8AD0 - chains A and F of the 6 polymer chains in the assembly; structure by X-ray diffraction, 3.11 A resolution.

Chain A:
Protein: Na(+)-translocating NADH-quinone reductase subunit A
Organism: Vibrio cholerae
Notes: EC 7.2.1.1
UniProtKB: A0A655PZA5 (A0A655PZA5_VIBCL); residues 1-446 here correspond to UniProt positions 17-462 (UniProt number = residue number + 16)
Chain sequence (468 residues; numbered -21 to 446; the number before each row is that of its first residue; numbers below 1 keep their minus sign (Met-21 is residue -21)):
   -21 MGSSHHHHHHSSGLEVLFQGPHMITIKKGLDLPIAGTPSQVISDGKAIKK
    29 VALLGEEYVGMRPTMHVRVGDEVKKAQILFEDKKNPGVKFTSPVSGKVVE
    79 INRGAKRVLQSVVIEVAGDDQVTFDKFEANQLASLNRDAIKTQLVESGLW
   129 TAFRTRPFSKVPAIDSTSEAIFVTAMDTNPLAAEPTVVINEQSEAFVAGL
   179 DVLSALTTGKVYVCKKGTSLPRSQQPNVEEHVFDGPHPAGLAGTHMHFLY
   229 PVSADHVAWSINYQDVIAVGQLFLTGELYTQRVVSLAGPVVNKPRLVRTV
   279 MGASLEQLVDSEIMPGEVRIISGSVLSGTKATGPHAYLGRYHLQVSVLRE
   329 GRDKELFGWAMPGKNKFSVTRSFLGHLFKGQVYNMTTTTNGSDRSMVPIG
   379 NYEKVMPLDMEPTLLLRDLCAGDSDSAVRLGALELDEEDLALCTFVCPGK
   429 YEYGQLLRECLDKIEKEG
Disordered / not traced: -21 to 0, 330-372
Differences from the reference sequence: initiating methionine (-21); expression tag (-20 to 0)

Chain F:
Protein: Na(+)-translocating NADH-quinone reductase subunit F
Organism: Vibrio cholerae
Notes: EC 7.2.1.1
UniProtKB: A0A085ST13 (A0A085ST13_VIBCL); numbering as in UniProt (aligned over 1-408)
Chain sequence (408 residues; row label = number of the first residue in the row):
     1 MSTIIFGVVMFTLIILALVLVILFAKSKLVPTGDITISINGDPEKAIVTQ
    51 PGGKLLTALAGAGVFVSSACGGGGSCGQCRVKIKSGGGDILPTELDHISK
   101 GEAREGERLACQVAVKADMDLELPEEIFGVKKWECTVISNDNKATFIKEL
   151 KLAIPDGESVPFRAGGYIQIEAPAHHVKYADFDVPEKYRGDWDKFNLFRY
   201 ESKVDEPIIRAYSMANYPEEFGIIMLNVRIATPPPNNPNVPPGQMSSYIW
   251 SLKAGDKCTISGPFGEFFAKDTDAEMVFIGGGAGMAPMRSHIFDQLKRLK
   301 SKRKMSYWYGARSKREMFYVEDFDGLAAENDNFVWHCALSDPQPEDNWTG
   351 YTGFIHNVLYENYLKDHEAPEDCEYYMCGPPMMNAAVINMLKNLGVEEEN
   401 ILLDDFGG
Disordered / not traced: 407-408
Metal / ion sites: 2Fe-2S cluster Fe: Cys70, Cys76, Cys79, Cys111
Ligand contacts:
  - FAD (flavin-adenine dinucleotide): Tyr167, Arg210, Ala211, Tyr212, Ser213, Asn227, Val228, Arg229, Ala231, Thr232, Pro233, Pro234, Asn237, Val240, Pro241, Pro242, Gly243, Gln244, Met245, Ser246, Ala283, Ala286, Asp404, Phe406
  - 2Fe-2S cluster (FES): Leu56, Ser68, Cys70, Gly71, Gly72, Gly74, Ser75, Cys76, Gly77, Gln78, Cys79, Leu109, Cys111

How chain A and chain F interact:
Contacting residue pairs (16):
  Arg40(A) - Glu397(F)  salt bridge
  Arg46(A) - Glu368(F)  salt bridge
  Lys61(A) - Glu371(F)
  Lys61(A) - Asp372(F)  salt bridge
  Lys84(A) - Lys392(F)
  Lys84(A) - Asn393(F)
  Lys84(A) - Gly395(F)  hydrogen bond (backbone-backbone)
  Arg85(A) - Glu368(F)  hydrogen bond (side chain-backbone)
  Arg85(A) - Pro370(F)
  Arg85(A) - Glu371(F)  salt bridge
  Arg85(A) - Asn393(F)
  Arg85(A) - Leu394(F)  hydrogen bond (side chain-backbone)
  Glu445(A) - Lys100(F)
  Glu445(A) - Gly101(F)  hydrogen bond (backbone-backbone)
  Gly446(A) - Gly101(F)
  Gly446(A) - Arg104(F)  hydrogen bond (backbone-side chain)
Also at the interface, not in a pair above, chain A (8 interface residues in all): Pro41
Also at the interface, not in a pair above, chain F (13 interface residues in all): Ser99

Overview:
Chain A and chain F form an interface of 8 and 13 residues respectively; the contacts include 5 hydrogen bonds
and 4 salt bridges. Polar pairs include Arg40(A)-Glu397(F), Arg46(A)-Glu368(F) and Lys61(A)-Asp372(F). Ligands
of chain F: flavin-adenine dinucleotide and 2Fe-2S cluster.
Here chain A is Na(+)-translocating NADH-quinone reductase subunit A and chain F is Na(+)-translocating
NADH-quinone reductase subunit F, both from Vibrio cholerae. Entry 8AD0 (X-ray structure of Na+-NQR from
Vibrio cholerae in different conformation at 3.1 A) was determined by X-ray diffraction.
